PDB entry 7ZPP | electron microscopy, 4.50 A resolution (low resolution: residue-level contacts below are approximate; hydrogen-bond / salt-bridge calls are withheld) | chains C and D of the 20 polymer chains in the assembly

== Chain C (and D) ==
Name: Integrase
Source organism: Visna/maedi virus EV1 KV1772
Notes: EC 2.7.7.-, 3.1.-.-; chain D of this document is another copy of the same molecule, construct and numbering; everything in this record applies to it too
UniProt: P35956 (POL_VILVK); residues 1-281 here correspond to UniProt positions 1226-1506 (UniProt number = residue number + 1225)
Amino-acid sequence (281 residues; numbered 1 to 281; the number before each row is that of its first residue):
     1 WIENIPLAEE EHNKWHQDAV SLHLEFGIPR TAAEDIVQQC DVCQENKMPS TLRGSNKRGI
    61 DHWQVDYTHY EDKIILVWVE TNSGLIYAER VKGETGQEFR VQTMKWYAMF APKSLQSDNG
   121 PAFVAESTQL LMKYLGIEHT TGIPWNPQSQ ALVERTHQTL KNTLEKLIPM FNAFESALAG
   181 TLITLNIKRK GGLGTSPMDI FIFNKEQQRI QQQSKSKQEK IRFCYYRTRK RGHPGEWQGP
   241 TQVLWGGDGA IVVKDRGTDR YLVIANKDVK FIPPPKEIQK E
Unresolved in the structure: 48-59, 274-281 (chain D: 1-59, 276-281)
Swiss-Prot annotation at these positions:
  - zinc finger: E3 to Q44 (Integrase-type)
  - DNA-binding region: R222 to P274 (Integrase-type)
  - binding site (Zn(2+)): H12, H16, C40, C43
  - binding site (Mg(2+)): D66, D118, E154

== How chain C and chain D interact ==
Contacting residue pairs (17):
  V101(C) - E175(D)
  M104(C) - E175(D)
  M104(C) - S176(D)
  M104(C) - A179(D)
  A108(C) - A179(D)
  A108(C) - I183(D)
  M109(C) - M109(D)
  S176(C) - M104(D)
  A179(C) - M104(D)
  I183(C) - M104(D)
  I183(C) - A108(D)
  I187(C) - A108(D)
  M198(C) - M109(D)
  I202(C) - I202(D)
  K205(C) - I202(D)
  E206(C) - I202(D)
  R209(C) - D199(D)
Also at the interface, not in a pair above, chain C (19 interface residues in all): Y107, Y134, F171, N172, E175, K188
Also at the interface, not in a pair above, chain D (15 interface residues in all): Y87, Q97, K105, Y107, F171, E206

== Summary ==
19 residues of chain C and 15 residues of chain D are in contact. From UniProt: a DNA-binding region, 4
Zn2+-binding residues and 3 Mg2+-binding residues on chain C.
Chain C and chain D are both Integrase (Visna/maedi virus EV1 KV1772); the structure, Cryo-EM structure of the
MVV CSC intasome at 4.5A resolution, was determined by electron microscopy together with 5M0R and 5T3A from
the same study.
